Entry 7K1N (electron microscopy, 3.90 A resolution); this record covers chains B and D of the 7 polymer chains in the assembly.

[Chain B]
Name: X-ray repair cross-complementing protein 6
Source organism: Homo sapiens
Notes: EC 3.6.4.-, 4.2.99.-
Reference sequence: P12956 (XRCC6_HUMAN); numbering as in UniProt (aligned over 1-609)
Sequence (609 residues; numbered 1 to 609; the number before each row is that of its first residue):
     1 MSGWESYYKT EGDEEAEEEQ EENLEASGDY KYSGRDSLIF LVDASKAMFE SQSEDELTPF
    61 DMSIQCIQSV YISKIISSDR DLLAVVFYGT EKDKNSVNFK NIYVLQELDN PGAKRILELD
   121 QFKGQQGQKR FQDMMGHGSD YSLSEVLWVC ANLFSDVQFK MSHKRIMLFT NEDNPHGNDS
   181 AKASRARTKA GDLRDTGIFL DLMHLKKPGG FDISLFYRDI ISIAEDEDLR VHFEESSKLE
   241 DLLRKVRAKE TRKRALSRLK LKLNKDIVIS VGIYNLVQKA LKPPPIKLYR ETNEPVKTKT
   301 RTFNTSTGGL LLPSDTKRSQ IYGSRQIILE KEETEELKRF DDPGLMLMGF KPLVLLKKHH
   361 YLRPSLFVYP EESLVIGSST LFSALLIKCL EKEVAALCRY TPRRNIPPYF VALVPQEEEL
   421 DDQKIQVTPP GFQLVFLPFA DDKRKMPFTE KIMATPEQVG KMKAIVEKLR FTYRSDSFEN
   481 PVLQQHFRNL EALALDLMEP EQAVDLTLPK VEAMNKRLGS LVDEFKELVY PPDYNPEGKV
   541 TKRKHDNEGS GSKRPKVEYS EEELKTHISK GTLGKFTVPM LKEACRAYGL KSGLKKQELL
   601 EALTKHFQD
Disordered / not traced: 1-30, 223-236, 535-609
UniProt features mapped onto this chain:
  - region: Val578 to Glu583 (Interaction with BAX)
  - active site: Lys31 (Schiff-base intermediate with DNA)
  - modified residue: Ser2 (N-acetylserine), Ser6 (Phosphoserine), Ser27 (Phosphoserine), Lys31 (N6-acetyllysine), Ser51 (Phosphoserine), Ser306 (Phosphoserine), Lys317 (N6-acetyllysine), Lys331 (N6-acetyllysine), Lys338 (N6-acetyllysine), Thr455 (Phosphothreonine), Lys461 (N6-acetyllysine), Ser477 (Phosphoserine), Ser520 (Phosphoserine), Lys539 (N6-acetyllysine), Lys542 (N6-acetyllysine), Lys544 (N6-acetyllysine), Ser550 (Phosphoserine), Lys553 (N6-acetyllysine), Lys556 (N6-acetyllysine), Ser560 (Phosphoserine) and 1 more in UniProt
  - cross-link (Glycyl lysine isopeptide (Lys-Gly)): Lys287 (interchain with G-Cter in SUMO2), Lys317 (interchain with G-Cter in SUMO2), Lys556 (interchain with G-Cter in SUMO2)

[Chain D]
Molecule: 24-nt DNA strand
Sequence (24 nucleotides; row label = number of the first residue in the row):
     1 GCATGCTCTA CTGCTTCGAT ATCG

[Chain B / chain D interface]
Residue-residue contacts - 7 pairs, chain B then chain D:
  Arg80(B) - DC17(D)  salt bridge to the phosphate
  Arg252(B) - DG18(D)  sugar contact
  Arg254(B) - DC17(D)  hydrogen bond to the base
  Arg254(B) - DG18(D)  sugar contact
  Leu256(B) - DA19(D)  sugar contact
  Gln278(B) - DA19(D)  phosphate contact
  Arg363(B) - DA21(D)  salt bridge to the phosphate
Interface residues without a listed pair, chain B (8 interface residues in all): Asn275, Arg403
Interface residues without a listed pair, chain D (5 interface residues in all): DT20

[Summary]
The interface between chain B and chain D involves 8 residues on one side and 5 on the other; the contacts
include 1 hydrogen bond and 2 salt bridges. Among the polar pairs are Arg254(B)-DC17(D), Arg80(B)-DC17(D) and
Arg363(B)-DA21(D).
Here chain B is X-ray repair cross-complementing protein 6 (Homo sapiens) and chain D is a 24-nt DNA strand.
Entry 7K1N (CryoEM structure of inactivated-form DNA-PK (Complex V)) was determined by electron microscopy,
deposited together with 7K0Y, 7K17, 7K19, 7K1B, 7K1J and 7K1K.
